Entry 8Y08 (X-ray diffraction, 3.64 A resolution); this record covers chains A and B of the 4 polymer chains in the assembly.

== Chain A ==
Protein: LbCas12a
Organism: Lachnospiraceae bacterium ND2006
UniProt: A0A5S8WF58 (A0A5S8WF58_9FIRM); numbering as in UniProt (aligned over 1-1228)
Amino-acid sequence (1228 residues; each row starts with the number of its first residue):
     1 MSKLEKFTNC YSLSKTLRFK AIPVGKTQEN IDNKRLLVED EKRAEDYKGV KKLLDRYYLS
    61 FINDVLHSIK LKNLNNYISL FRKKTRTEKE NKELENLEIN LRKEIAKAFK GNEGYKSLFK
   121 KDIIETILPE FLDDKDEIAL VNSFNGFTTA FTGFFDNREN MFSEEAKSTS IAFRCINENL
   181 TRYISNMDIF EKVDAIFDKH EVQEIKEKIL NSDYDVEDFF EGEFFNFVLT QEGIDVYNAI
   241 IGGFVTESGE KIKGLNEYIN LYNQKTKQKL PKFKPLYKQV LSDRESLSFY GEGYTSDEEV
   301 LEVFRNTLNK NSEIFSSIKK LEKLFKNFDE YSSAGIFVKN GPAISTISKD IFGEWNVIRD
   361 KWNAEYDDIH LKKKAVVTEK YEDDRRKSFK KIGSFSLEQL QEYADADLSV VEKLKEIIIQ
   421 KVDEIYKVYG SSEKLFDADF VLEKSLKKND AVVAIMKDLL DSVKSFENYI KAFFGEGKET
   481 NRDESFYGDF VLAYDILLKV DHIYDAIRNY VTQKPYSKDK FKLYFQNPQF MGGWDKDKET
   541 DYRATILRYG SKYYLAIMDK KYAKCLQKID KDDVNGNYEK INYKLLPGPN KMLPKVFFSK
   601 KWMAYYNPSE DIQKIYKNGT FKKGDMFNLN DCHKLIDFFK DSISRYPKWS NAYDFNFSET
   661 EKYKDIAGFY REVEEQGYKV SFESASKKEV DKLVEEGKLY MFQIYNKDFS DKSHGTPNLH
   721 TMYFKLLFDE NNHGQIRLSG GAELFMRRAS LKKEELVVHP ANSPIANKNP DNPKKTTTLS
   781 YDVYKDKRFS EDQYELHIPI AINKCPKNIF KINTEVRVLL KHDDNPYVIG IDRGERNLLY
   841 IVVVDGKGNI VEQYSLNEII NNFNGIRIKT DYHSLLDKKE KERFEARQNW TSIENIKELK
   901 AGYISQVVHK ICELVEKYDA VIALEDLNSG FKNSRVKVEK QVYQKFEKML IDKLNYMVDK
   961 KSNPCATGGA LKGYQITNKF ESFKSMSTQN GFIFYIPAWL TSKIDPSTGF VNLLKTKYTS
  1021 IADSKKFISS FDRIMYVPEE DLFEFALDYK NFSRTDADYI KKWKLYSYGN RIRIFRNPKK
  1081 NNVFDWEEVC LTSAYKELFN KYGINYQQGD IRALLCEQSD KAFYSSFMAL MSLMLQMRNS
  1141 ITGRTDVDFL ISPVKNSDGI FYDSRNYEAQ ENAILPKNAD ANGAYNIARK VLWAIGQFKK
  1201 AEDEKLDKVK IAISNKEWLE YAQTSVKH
Unresolved in the structure: 1078-1080, 1227-1228
Metal / ion sites: lithium ion: Thr716 (shared with A-4(B) of chain B)

== Chain B ==
Molecule: 40-nt RNA strand
Organism: Lachnospiraceae bacterium ND2006
Sequence (40 nucleotides; row label = number of the first residue in the row; numbers below 1 keep their minus sign (A-20 is residue -20)):
   -20 AAUUUCUACU AAGUGUAGAU CGCAUCCAGU AAAGCGGCAC
Unresolved in the structure: 15-19
Metal / ion sites: lithium ion: A-4 (shared with Thr716(A) of chain A)

== How chain A and chain B interact ==
Residue-residue contacts - 114 pairs, chain A then chain B:
  Ser14(A) - C0(B)  base contact
  Lys15(A) - C0(B)  salt bridge to the phosphate
  Thr16(A) - C0(B)  hydrogen bond to the base
  Thr16(A) - G1(B)  sugar contact
  Arg18(A) - U-17(B)  hydrogen bond to the base
  Arg18(A) - U-16(B)  sugar contact
  Arg18(A) - G1(B)  salt bridge to the phosphate
  Phe19(A) - U-17(B)  sugar contact
  Lys20(A) - U-17(B)  hydrogen bond to the sugar
  Lys51(A) - A3(B)  hydrogen bond to the phosphate
  Lys51(A) - U4(B)  salt bridge to the phosphate
  Asn157(A) - A3(B)  hydrogen bond to the sugar
  Asn157(A) - U4(B)  sugar contact
  Arg158(A) - U4(B)  hydrogen bond to the sugar
  Arg158(A) - C5(B)  salt bridge to the phosphate
  Thr169(A) - C5(B)  base contact
  Arg174(A) - C6(B)  hydrogen bond to the phosphate
  Tyr277(A) - A7(B)  phosphate contact
  Lys278(A) - C6(B)  salt bridge to the phosphate
  Lys278(A) - A7(B)  hydrogen bond to the phosphate
  Gln279(A) - C6(B)  phosphate contact
  Val280(A) - C5(B)  sugar contact
  Val280(A) - C6(B)  phosphate contact
  Leu281(A) - C5(B)  phosphate contact
  Leu281(A) - C6(B)  hydrogen bond to the phosphate
  Lys464(A) - G13(B)  hydrogen bond to the phosphate
  Lys464(A) - C14(B)  salt bridge to the phosphate
  Asp501(A) - G13(B)  sugar contact
  Asp501(A) - C14(B)  phosphate contact
  Tyr504(A) - A12(B)  sugar contact
  Asp505(A) - G13(B)  hydrogen bond to the sugar
  Arg508(A) - A12(B)  hydrogen bond to the sugar
  Arg508(A) - G13(B)  sugar contact
  Lys520(A) - C2(B)  salt bridge to the phosphate
  Asn706(A) - U-17(B)  phosphate contact
  Lys707(A) - U-18(B)  hydrogen bond to the base
  Lys707(A) - U-17(B)  salt bridge to the phosphate
  Lys707(A) - U-5(B)  phosphate contact
  Ser710(A) - G-6(B)  hydrogen bond to the phosphate
  Lys712(A) - U-7(B)  phosphate contact
  Lys712(A) - G-6(B)  phosphate contact
  Ser713(A) - U-5(B)  phosphate contact
  His714(A) - U-5(B)  hydrogen bond to the phosphate
  Gly715(A) - U-5(B)  hydrogen bond to the phosphate
  Gly715(A) - A-4(B)  phosphate contact
  Thr716(A) - A-4(B)  hydrogen bond to the phosphate
  Thr716(A) - G-3(B)  phosphate contact
  Asn718(A) - U-17(B)  base contact
  Asn718(A) - U-16(B)  base contact
  Asn718(A) - A-2(B)  hydrogen bond to the base
  Asn718(A) - U-1(B)  base contact
  Leu719(A) - U-1(B)  hydrogen bond to the base
  His720(A) - U-1(B)  stacking on the base
  His720(A) - C0(B)  salt bridge to the phosphate
  Glu743(A) - C2(B)  sugar contact
  Phe745(A) - C2(B)  sugar contact
  Arg747(A) - U-16(B)  salt bridge to the phosphate
  His759(A) - A-20(B)  sugar contact
  Ile765(A) - A-20(B)  base contact
  Ala766(A) - A-20(B)  hydrogen bond to the base
  Asn767(A) - A-20(B)  hydrogen bond to the base
  Asn767(A) - U-11(B)  hydrogen bond to the sugar
  Asn767(A) - A-10(B)  phosphate contact
  Lys768(A) - U-11(B)  hydrogen bond to the phosphate
  Asn769(A) - U-11(B)  hydrogen bond to the phosphate
  Asn772(A) - U-11(B)  hydrogen bond to the phosphate
  Asn772(A) - A-10(B)  hydrogen bond to the phosphate
  Lys774(A) - A-10(B)  salt bridge to the phosphate
  Lys774(A) - A-9(B)  base contact
  Lys774(A) - G-8(B)  hydrogen bond to the base
  Thr777(A) - U-11(B)  hydrogen bond to the sugar
  Thr777(A) - A-10(B)  phosphate contact
  Thr777(A) - G-8(B)  base contact
  Leu779(A) - G-8(B)  base contact
  Tyr781(A) - A-19(B)  hydrogen bond to the base
  Tyr781(A) - U-7(B)  hydrogen bond to the sugar
  Val783(A) - A-20(B)  sugar contact
  Val783(A) - A-19(B)  sugar contact
  Tyr784(A) - A-19(B)  sugar contact
  Lys785(A) - A-20(B)  sugar contact
  Asp786(A) - A-19(B)  sugar contact
  Lys787(A) - U-18(B)  salt bridge to the phosphate
  Arg788(A) - A-19(B)  sugar contact
  Arg788(A) - U-18(B)  salt bridge to the phosphate
  Arg788(A) - U-16(B)  phosphate contact
  Arg788(A) - C-15(B)  salt bridge to the phosphate
  Phe789(A) - C-15(B)  phosphate contact
  Gln793(A) - U-17(B)  phosphate contact
  Gln793(A) - U-16(B)  hydrogen bond to the phosphate
  His797(A) - G1(B)  hydrogen bond to the sugar
  His797(A) - C2(B)  phosphate contact
  Phe863(A) - U-5(B)  sugar contact
  Phe863(A) - A-4(B)  sugar contact
  Ile866(A) - A-10(B)  base contact
  Ile868(A) - A-13(B)  sugar contact
  Ile868(A) - A-10(B)  base contact
  Thr870(A) - A-13(B)  hydrogen bond to the sugar
  Tyr872(A) - U-14(B)  hydrogen bond to the sugar
  Tyr872(A) - A-13(B)  hydrogen bond to the sugar
  Leu875(A) - A-13(B)  phosphate contact
  Phe884(A) - A11(B)  sugar contact
  Arg887(A) - A10(B)  hydrogen bond to the sugar
  Arg887(A) - A11(B)  hydrogen bond to the sugar
  Gln888(A) - A11(B)  sugar contact
  Gln888(A) - A12(B)  hydrogen bond to the phosphate
  Glu898(A) - C-15(B)  hydrogen bond to the sugar
  Leu899(A) - U-14(B)  phosphate contact
  Gly902(A) - U-14(B)  sugar contact
  Ser905(A) - G-3(B)  hydrogen bond to the base
  Ser905(A) - A-2(B)  sugar contact
  His909(A) - G-3(B)  sugar contact
  Lys953(A) - U-1(B)  salt bridge to the phosphate
  Lys960(A) - G-3(B)  salt bridge to the phosphate
  Lys960(A) - A-2(B)  salt bridge to the phosphate
Interface residues without a listed pair, chain A (86 interface residues in all): Asp55, Gly153, Phe154, Ser282, Tyr290, Glu467, Lys471, Tyr705, Glu795, Trp890, Gln906, Met949, Val958, Lys961
Interface residues without a listed pair, chain B (35 interface residues in all): C-12, G8, U9

== Overview ==
86 residues of chain A face 35 of chain B across their interface, with 40 hydrogen bonds, 17 salt bridges and
1 aromatic stacking contact. Polar pairs include Thr16(A)-C0(B), Arg18(A)-U-17(B) and Lys707(A)-U-18(B).
Thr716(A) and A-4(B) form the lithium ion site.
Chain A is LbCas12a and chain B is a 40-nt RNA strand, both from Lachnospiraceae bacterium ND2006; the
structure, Crystal structure of LbCas12a in complex with crRNA and 14nt target DNA, was determined by X-ray
diffraction, deposited together with 8Y04, 8Y05, 8Y06, 8Y07, 8Y09, 8Y0A and 3 further entries.
